8G6F - chains A and G of the 28 polymer chains in the assembly; structure by electron microscopy, 2.58 A resolution.

== Chain A ==
Name: Proteasome subunit alpha type-6
From: Plasmodium falciparum Dd2
Notes: EC 3.4.25.1
UniProt: Q8IAR3 (Q8IAR3_PLAF7); residues 1-260 here = UniProt positions 1-260
Sequence (260 residues; row label = number of the first residue in the row):
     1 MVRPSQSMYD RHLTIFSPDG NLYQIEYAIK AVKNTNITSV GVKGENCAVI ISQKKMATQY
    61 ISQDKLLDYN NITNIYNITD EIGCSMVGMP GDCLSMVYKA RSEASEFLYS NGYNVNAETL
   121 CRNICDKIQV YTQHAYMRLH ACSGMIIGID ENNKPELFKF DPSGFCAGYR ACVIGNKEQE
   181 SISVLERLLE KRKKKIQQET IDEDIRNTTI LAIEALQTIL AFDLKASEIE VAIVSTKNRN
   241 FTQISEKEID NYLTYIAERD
Unresolved in the structure: 1-6, 260

== Chain G ==
Name: Proteasome subunit alpha type-3
From: Plasmodium falciparum Dd2
Notes: EC 3.4.25.1
UniProt: O77396 (O77396_PLAF7); residues 1-252 here = UniProt positions 1-252
Sequence (252 residues; row label = number of the first residue in the row):
     1 MAGLSAGYDL SVSTFSPDGR LYQVEYIYKS INNNNTALCL ECKDGIICCC INSNMDKNKM
    61 IKKNSYNRIY HVNNNIIITY SGFDGDARNI IDRARSEANT YYYNFHTNIP LHILVNRISL
   121 YIHAYTLYWH MRPFAASIII SSFNEKDKGD IYCIEPNGAC YKYSGIVIGK NKEMFKTEIE
   181 KKDYKDINVR DAIEDIYKFI LTSDDHMNKN NLQNLVNFSW ICKESSYEFQ NIHEEILTPA
   241 LNKAVEYIEK LN
Unresolved in the structure: 1-4, 252

== Chain A / chain G interface ==
Residue-residue contacts - 67 pairs, chain A then chain G:
  Arg11(A) with Tyr8(G)
  His12(A) with Gly7(G), hydrogen bond (side chain-backbone); Tyr8(G); Thr14(G)
  Leu13(A) with Trp129(G), hydrophobic
  Gln24(A) with Thr14(G); Phe15(G), hydrogen bond (side chain-backbone)
  Tyr27(A) with Phe15(G); Ser16(G); Pro17(G), hydrophobic; Gly19(G)
  Lys30(A) with Pro17(G); Asp18(G)
  Ala31(A) with Phe15(G), hydrophobic; Gly19(G)
  Asn34(A) with Asp18(G), hydrogen bond (side chain-backbone)
  Met56(A) with Tyr161(G), hydrophobic
  Gln59(A) with Asn157(G); Tyr161(G), hydrogen bond
  Tyr60(A) with Tyr28(G), hydrophobic; Asn32(G), hydrogen bond
  Ile61(A) with Glu155(G); Tyr161(G), hydrophobic
  Asp64(A) with Tyr163(G); Lys176(G), salt bridge
  Lys65(A) with Glu180(G)
  Leu66(A) with Tyr163(G); Ser164(G), hydrogen bond (backbone-backbone); Gly165(G); Ile179(G), hydrophobic
  Leu67(A) with Tyr161(G), hydrophobic; Lys162(G); Tyr163(G), hydrophobic
  Asp68(A) with Lys162(G), salt bridge
  Asn71(A) with Lys162(G)
  Ile72(A) with Tyr161(G), hydrophobic
  Met89(A) with Phe15(G), hydrophobic; Leu21(G), hydrophobic
  Pro90(A) with Asn157(G); Ala159(G), hydrophobic; Tyr161(G)
  Gly91(A) with His123(G); Asn157(G); Gly158(G)
  Asp92(A) with His123(G), salt bridge
  Leu94(A) with Asn116(G); Ser119(G); Leu120(G), hydrophobic
  Ser95(A) with Leu120(G); His123(G)
  Tyr98(A) with Asn116(G); Leu120(G), hydrophobic
  Ala135(A) with Trp129(G)
  Tyr136(A) with Tyr128(G); Trp129(G), hydrogen bond (backbone-backbone)
  Met137(A) with Leu127(G)
  Arg138(A) with Val12(G); Ser13(G); Phe15(G); Leu21(G); His123(G); Thr126(G), hydrogen bond (side chain-backbone); Leu127(G), hydrogen bond (backbone-backbone)
  Leu139(A) with Phe15(G)
  His140(A) with His123(G); Leu127(G)
  Ala141(A) with Phe15(G), hydrophobic
Also at the interface, not in a pair above, chain A (34 interface residues in all): Ala28
Also at the interface, not in a pair above, chain G (36 interface residues in all): Glu25, Lys29, Tyr152

== Summary ==
The interface between chain A and chain G involves 34 residues on one side and 36 on the other; the contacts
include 9 hydrogen bonds and 3 salt bridges. Polar pairs include Asp64(A)-Lys176(G), Asp68(A)-Lys162(G) and
Asp92(A)-His123(G).
Chain A is Proteasome subunit alpha type-6 and chain G is Proteasome subunit alpha type-3, both from
Plasmodium falciparum Dd2; the structure, Structure of the Plasmodium falciparum 20S proteasome beta-6 A117D
mutant complexed with inhibitor WLW-vs, was determined by electron microscopy together with 8G6E from the same
study.
